Entry 2P0R (X-ray diffraction, 2.50 A resolution); this record covers chains A and D of the 4 polymer chains in the assembly.

# Chain A
Name: Calpain-9
From: Homo sapiens
Notes: EC 3.4.22.52; fragment: minicalpain
UniProt: O14815 (CAN9_HUMAN); residue numbers follow UniProt; this construct covers 10-340
Amino-acid sequence (333 residues; each row starts with the number of its first residue):
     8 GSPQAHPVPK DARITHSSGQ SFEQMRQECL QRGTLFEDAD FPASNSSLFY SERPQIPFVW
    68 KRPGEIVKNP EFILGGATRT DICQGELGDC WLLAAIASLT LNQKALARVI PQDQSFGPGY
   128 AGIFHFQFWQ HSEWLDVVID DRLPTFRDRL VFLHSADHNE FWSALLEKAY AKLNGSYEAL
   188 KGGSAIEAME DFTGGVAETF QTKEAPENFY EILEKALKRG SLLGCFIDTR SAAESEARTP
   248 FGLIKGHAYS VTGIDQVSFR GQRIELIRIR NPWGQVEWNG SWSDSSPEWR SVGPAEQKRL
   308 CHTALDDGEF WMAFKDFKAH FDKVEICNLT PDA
Not modelled in the structure: 8-18, 338-340
Differences from the reference sequence: expression tag (8-9)
Bound ions: Ca2+ site 1 near Arg60 (its only coordinating residue here); Ca2+ site 2: Leu81, Gly83, Asp88, Glu167; Ca2+ site 3: Glu284, Asp291, Leu312, Asp314, Glu316
Swiss-Prot annotation at these positions:
  - active site: Cys97, His254, Asn278
  - binding site (Ca(2+)): Leu81, Gly83, Asp88, Glu167, Glu284, Asp291, Leu312, Asp314, Glu316

# Chain D
Name: leupeptin
Amino-acid sequence (4 residues; row label = number of the first residue in the row):
   355 XLLX
Modified residues: ACE (acetyl group) at position 355; AR7 (amino{[(4S)-4-amino-5,5-dihydroxypentyl]amino}methaniminium) at position 358

# How chain A and chain D interact
Pairs across the interface - 21 pairs, chain A then chain D:
  Gln91(A) with AR7_358(D), hydrogen bond (side chain-backbone)
  Gly95(A) with Leu357(D); AR7_358(D)
  Asp96(A) with AR7_358(D)
  Cys97(A) with Leu357(D); AR7_358(D), hydrogen bond (side chain-backbone)
  Trp98(A) with Leu357(D)
  Lys188(A) with AR7_358(D)
  Gly189(A) with Leu356(D); Leu357(D); AR7_358(D)
  Gly190(A) with Leu356(D); Leu357(D), hydrogen bond (backbone-backbone)
  Phe233(A) with Leu357(D), hydrophobic
  Ser242(A) with AR7_358(D)
  Glu243(A) with AR7_358(D)
  Gly253(A) with Leu357(D); AR7_358(D), hydrogen bond (backbone-backbone)
  His254(A) with Leu357(D); AR7_358(D)
  Ala255(A) with Leu357(D)
Also at the interface, not in a pair above, chain D (4 interface residues in all): ACE_355

# Summary
14 residues of chain A face 4 of chain D across their interface, with 4 hydrogen bonds. Among the polar pairs
are Gln91(A)-AR7_358(D), Cys97(A)-AR7_358(D) and Gly190(A)-Leu357(D). Curated annotation (UniProt) lists 3
active-site residues and 9 Ca2+-binding residues on chain A.
Here chain A is Calpain-9 (Homo sapiens) and chain D is leupeptin. Entry 2P0R (Structure of Human Calpain 9 in
complex with Leupeptin) was determined by X-ray diffraction.
